PDB entry 9ERS | X-ray diffraction, 1.59 A resolution | chains L and T of the 4 polymer chains in the assembly

# Chain L
Protein: Hydrogenase-2 large chain
Organism: Escherichia coli
Notes: EC 1.12.99.6
UniProtKB: P0ACE0 (MBHM_ECOLI); numbering as in UniProt (aligned over 1-567)
Sequence (567 residues; numbered 1 to 567; the number before each row is that of its first residue):
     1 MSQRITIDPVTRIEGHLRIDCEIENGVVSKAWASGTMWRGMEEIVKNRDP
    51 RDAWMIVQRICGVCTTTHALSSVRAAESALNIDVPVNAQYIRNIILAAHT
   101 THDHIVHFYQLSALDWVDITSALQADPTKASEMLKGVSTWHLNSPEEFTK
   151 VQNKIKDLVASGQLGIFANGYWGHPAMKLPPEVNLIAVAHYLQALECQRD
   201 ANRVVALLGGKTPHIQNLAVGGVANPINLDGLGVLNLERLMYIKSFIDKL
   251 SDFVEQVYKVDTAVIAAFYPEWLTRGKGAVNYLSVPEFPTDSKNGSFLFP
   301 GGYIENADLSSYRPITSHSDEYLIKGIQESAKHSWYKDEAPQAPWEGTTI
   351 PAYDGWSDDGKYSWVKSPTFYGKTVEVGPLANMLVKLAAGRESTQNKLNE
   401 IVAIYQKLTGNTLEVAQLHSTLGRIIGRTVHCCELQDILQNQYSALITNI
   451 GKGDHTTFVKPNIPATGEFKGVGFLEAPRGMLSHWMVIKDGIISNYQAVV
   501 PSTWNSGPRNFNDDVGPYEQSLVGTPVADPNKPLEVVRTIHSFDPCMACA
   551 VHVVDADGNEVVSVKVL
Unresolved in the structure: 1, 553-567
Metal / ion sites: Mg2+: Glu-42, Ala-498; Ni2+: Cys-61, Cys-64, Cys-546, Cys-549; carbonmonoxide-(dicyano) iron Fe: Cys-64, Cys-549
Ligand contacts: carbonmonoxide-(dicyano) iron (FCO): Cys-64, Thr-67, His-68, Ala-477, Pro-478, Arg-479, Leu-482, Val-500, Pro-501, Ser-502, Cys-546, Cys-549
UniProt features mapped onto this chain:
  - binding site (Ni(2+)): Cys-61, Cys-64, Cys-546, Cys-549
  - site: His-552, Val-553 (Cleavage)

# Chain T
Protein: Hydrogenase-2 small chain
Organism: Escherichia coli
Notes: EC 1.12.99.6
UniProtKB: P69741 (MBHT_ECOLI); residues 2-293 here correspond to UniProt positions 39-330 (UniProt number = residue number + 37)
Sequence (298 residues; each row starts with the number of its first residue):
     2 MAESVTNPQRPPVIWIGAQECTGCTESLLRATHPTVENLVLETISLEYHE
    52 VLSAAFGHQVEENKHNALEKYKGQYVLVVDGSIPLKDNGIYCMVAGEPIV
   102 DHIRKAAEGAAAIIAIGSCSAWGGVAAAGVNPTGAVSLQEVLPGKTVINI
   152 PGCPPNPHNFLATVAHIITYGKPPKLDDKNRPTFAYGRLIHEHCERRPHF
   202 DAGRFAKEFGDEGHREGWCLYHLGCKGPETYGNCSTLQFCDVGGVWPVAI
   252 GHPCYGCNEEGIGFHKGIHQLANVENQTPRSQKPDVNAKEGGHHHHHH
Unresolved in the structure: 2-9, 277-299
Construct notes: expression tag (294-299)
Metal / ion sites: 4Fe-4S cluster Fe site 1: Cys-22, Cys-25, Cys-120, Cys-154; 4Fe-4S cluster Fe site 2: His-192, Cys-195, Cys-220, Cys-226; 3Fe-4S cluster Fe: Cys-235, Cys-255, Cys-258
Ligand contacts:
  - 3Fe-4S cluster (F3S): Ile-191, Thr-231, Cys-235, Phe-240, Trp-247, Pro-248, Cys-255, Tyr-256, Gly-257, Cys-258, Asn-259
  - 4Fe-4S cluster (SF4), molecule 1: Glu-21, Cys-22, Gly-24, Cys-25, Gly-82, Gly-118, Ser-119, Cys-120, Val-126, Gly-153, Cys-154, Pro-155
  - 4Fe-4S cluster (SF4), molecule 2: Ile-191, His-192, Cys-195, Arg-197, Arg-198, Phe-201, Cys-220, Leu-221, Tyr-222, Cys-226, Gly-228, Pro-229, Val-249
UniProt features mapped onto this chain:
  - binding site ([4Fe-4S] cluster): Cys-22, Cys-25, Cys-120, Cys-154, His-192, Cys-195, Cys-220, Cys-226
  - binding site ([3Fe-4S] cluster): Cys-235, Cys-255, Cys-258

# Interface between chain L and chain T
Residue-residue contacts (34):
  Leu-229(L) / Tyr-171(T)  hydrophobic
  Leu-229(L) / Phe-185(T)
  Asp-230(L) / Pro-175(T)
  Asp-230(L) / Lys-176(T)  salt bridge
  Asp-230(L) / Thr-184(T)  hydrogen bond (backbone-side chain)
  Asp-230(L) / Phe-185(T)  hydrogen bond (backbone-backbone)
  Gly-231(L) / Phe-185(T)
  Leu-232(L) / Phe-185(T)
  Leu-232(L) / Ala-186(T)
  Leu-232(L) / Arg-189(T)
  Leu-232(L) / Gly-233(T)
  Leu-232(L) / Asn-234(T)
  Leu-232(L) / Thr-237(T)
  Leu-237(L) / Ala-163(T)
  Leu-237(L) / Ala-166(T)
  Leu-237(L) / His-167(T)
  Glu-238(L) / His-34(T)  salt bridge
  Glu-238(L) / His-159(T)
  Glu-238(L) / Ala-163(T)
  Glu-238(L) / Leu-238(T)
  Arg-239(L) / Leu-238(T)
  Met-241(L) / His-34(T)
  Met-241(L) / Pro-35(T)
  Met-241(L) / Leu-162(T)
  Met-241(L) / Ala-163(T)  hydrophobic
  Met-241(L) / Ala-166(T)  hydrophobic
  Tyr-242(L) / Thr-33(T)
  Tyr-242(L) / His-34(T)
  Tyr-242(L) / Asp-242(T)  hydrogen bond (side chain-backbone)
  Ser-245(L) / Thr-33(T)
  Ser-245(L) / His-34(T)
  Ile-447(L) / Thr-170(T)
  Ile-447(L) / Tyr-171(T)  hydrogen bond (backbone-side chain)
  Gly-451(L) / Tyr-171(T)
Interface residues without a listed pair, chain L (14 interface residues in all): Asn-236, Ile-450
Interface residues without a listed pair, chain T (23 interface residues in all): Gly-188, His-194

# Summary
14 residues of chain L and 23 residues of chain T are in contact, with 4 hydrogen bonds and 2 salt bridges.
Polar contacts include Asp-230(L)/Lys-176(T), Glu-238(L)/His-34(T) and Asp-230(L)/Thr-184(T). Chain L binds
carbonmonoxide-(dicyano) iron. Bound to chain T: 4Fe-4S cluster and 3Fe-4S cluster.
Here chain L is Hydrogenase-2 large chain and chain T is Hydrogenase-2 small chain, both from Escherichia
coli. Entry 9ERS (Hydrogenase-2 Ni-C state) was determined by X-ray diffraction.
